PDB entry 8HME | electron microscopy, 4.20 A resolution (low resolution: residue-level contacts below are approximate; hydrogen-bond / salt-bridge calls are withheld) | chains A and E of the 3 polymer chains in the assembly

Chain A:
Molecule: Intraflagellar transport protein 122 homolog
From: Tetrahymena thermophila
Reference sequence: Q244W3 (Q244W3_TETTS); residues 1-1251 here = UniProt positions 1-1251
Amino-acid sequence (1251 residues; row label = number of the first residue in the row):
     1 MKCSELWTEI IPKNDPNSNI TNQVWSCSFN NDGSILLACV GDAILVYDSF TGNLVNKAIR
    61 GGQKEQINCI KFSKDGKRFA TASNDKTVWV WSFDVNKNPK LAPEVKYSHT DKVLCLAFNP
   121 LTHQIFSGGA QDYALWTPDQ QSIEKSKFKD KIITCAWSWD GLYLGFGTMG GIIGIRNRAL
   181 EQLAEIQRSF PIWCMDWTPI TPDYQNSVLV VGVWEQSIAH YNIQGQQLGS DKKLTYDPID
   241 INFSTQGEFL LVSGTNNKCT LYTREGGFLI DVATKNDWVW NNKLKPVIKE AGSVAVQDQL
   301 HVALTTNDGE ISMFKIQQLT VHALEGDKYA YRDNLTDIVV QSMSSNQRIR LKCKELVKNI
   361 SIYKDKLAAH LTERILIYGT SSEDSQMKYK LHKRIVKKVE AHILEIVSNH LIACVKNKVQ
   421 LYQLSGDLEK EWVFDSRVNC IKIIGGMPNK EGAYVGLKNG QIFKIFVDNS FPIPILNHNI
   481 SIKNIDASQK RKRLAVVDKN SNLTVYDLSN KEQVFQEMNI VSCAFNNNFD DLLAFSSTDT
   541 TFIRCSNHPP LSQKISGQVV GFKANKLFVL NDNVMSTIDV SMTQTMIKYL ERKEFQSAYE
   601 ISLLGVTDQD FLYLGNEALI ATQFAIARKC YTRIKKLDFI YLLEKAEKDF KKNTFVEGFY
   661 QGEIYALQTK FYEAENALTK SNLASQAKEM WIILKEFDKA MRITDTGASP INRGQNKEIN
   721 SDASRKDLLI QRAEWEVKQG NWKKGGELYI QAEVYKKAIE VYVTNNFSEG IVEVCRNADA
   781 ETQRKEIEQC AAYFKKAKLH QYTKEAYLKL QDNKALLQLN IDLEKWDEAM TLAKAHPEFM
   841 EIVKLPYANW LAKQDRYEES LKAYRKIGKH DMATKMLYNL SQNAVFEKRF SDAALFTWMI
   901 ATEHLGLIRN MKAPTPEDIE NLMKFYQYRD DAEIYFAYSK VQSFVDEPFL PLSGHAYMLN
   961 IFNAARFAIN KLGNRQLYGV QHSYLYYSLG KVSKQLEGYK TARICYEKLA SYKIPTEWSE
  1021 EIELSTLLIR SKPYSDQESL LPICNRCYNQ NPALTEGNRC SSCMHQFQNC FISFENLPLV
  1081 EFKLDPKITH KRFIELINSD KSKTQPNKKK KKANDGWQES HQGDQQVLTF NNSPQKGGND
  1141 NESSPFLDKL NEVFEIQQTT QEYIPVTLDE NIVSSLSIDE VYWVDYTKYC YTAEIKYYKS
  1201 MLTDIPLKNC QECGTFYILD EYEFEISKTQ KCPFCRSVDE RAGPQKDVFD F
Disordered / not traced: 1-719
Bound ions: Zn2+ site 1: Cys1044, Cys1047, Cys1060, Cys1063; Zn2+ site 2: Cys1210, Cys1213, Cys1232, Cys1235

Chain E:
Molecule: WD40 repeat protein
From: Tetrahymena thermophila
Reference sequence: Q22BP2 (Q22BP2_TETTS); residues 1-1387 here = UniProt positions 1-1387
Amino-acid sequence (1387 residues; numbered 1 to 1387; the number before each row is that of its first residue):
     1 MASSKKVFEF KDDLNGSGKV LFSWSQDCSY IAVCGQSKVV YVLDKRGRKL KETVLKSKNK
    61 VIGLEWDKDQ EFLAILQENS TCFLLWNVFQ NSFEQQDLEE KSKGSFIKWS KTHPVLVIGT
   121 EKGILYFYNK KTQKKIPTMG KHSKKITTGD WNDEGLLITG SEEKVLTVSS HNSDSKGESI
   181 TVQHEPSNLQ WARQKTDDRD SSQRTITAIL SNKSILMYDL NTKKQPLELV YEPKYGKIVD
   241 YQLFGDGYIV TGFTEGYVAH VSSHLYELRD EIQSKRIFQS SLDALCTNDI IYKLAVAGEN
   301 QIHIYNLGTW EEVKSQRIEL PKAAGNVTKM QWANNGQLLV VATANGHLYG YLTSIPFLTS
   361 TYGSIVSVLS SFTEVSIVDT SRINQIQNVS SINLETEPGF LSLGLYHLAA GINNNVWYYL
   421 WLDQKRNGII KGGEMIQKRD YLGSVKDIRL NEFWAAVLTD GKCILHTIQP NNNVKDQKFP
   481 QIETDKAISG IGLTNDFLIM LDSSGKIRYY HLEDQQFVVE YKPADCQLVK IYPNFSGTRV
   541 VCFDNKGSAY LFEPAQEQFY PLEHFPQRAE KVLWDQKDPN LFAVLQNDTL ITFIINKNNI
   601 NGTLIQPVKE LLAIEDIKNP GPPVQTILDR GVKPLTLSNG LLKCFTPSGS INGQNLTSHS
   661 YLGSYKGRDD TDQGHYRFFL QNLQLHKYNN CLIAAQFLHN AVLYKELGRK ALEFVDLDVA
   721 LKSYQLAGSL SMVMTIQSFQ HINEKNIIYG NIAMILGQYD LAQELFLKSS QPILALEMRS
   781 DIQDYLTALN LAKSIAPQEE PFICRRLAFQ IENQGNNQEA RKLYERAVLN KDDRPSDRSK
   841 IDNHNQLCFA GISRTSIKLG DIQRGVTIAK ELIDNNIVIE IAVVCENMKQ YLEAAELYQK
   901 SGMLEKAASL YIESKDFKKA APLISMIKSP NLLKQYAKAK ESEGAYNEAE QTYEQAESWE
   961 DVVRLNLDKL DNLRKAIAVL RTKCDTSTVC LMVANVCEKQ GNYGELVEFL LKAGKKEEAF
  1021 QKAQQYNVMD AYSDNMKDFT LEERLRIAQY YENQGIWVKA AKHFEQAKNP TKSLKLYLKA
  1081 GDQYIDDMID LVCRNKQQES LQQTLLDYLL EGEKPKDPIY LLKLYDKLGN IQSLVKIAIT
  1141 IASDEHDQGN YKIAHERLFE TYQKVKEHNV AIPFDLEQKL MIIHSYILAR KYLAYKEEDK
  1201 EIELAAWLLN RVCKNISQFP THAVNILTSA VIAAMKSKNR PLAYKWSVEL VRPEYRSHIN
  1261 EKYKTRIENI ARKPLKEEPV ENKTECPFCK EYVGEFQLVC ESCQNVIPFC IASGTHVIAD
  1321 QLCFCPSCRF PANINYFIKY AESEEGRCPM CSVQINLNEV KVENPEQAAS ILKQLRATRQ
  1381 SSEQKKK
Disordered / not traced: 1130-1387

Interface between chain A and chain E:
Pairs across the interface (22):
  Gln976(A) with Ile742(E)
  Tyr978(A) with His741(E)
  Gln981(A) with Asn743(E)
  Ser983(A) with Asn743(E)
  Ser1011(A) with Lys745(E)
  Tyr1012(A) with Lys745(E)
  Lys1013(A) with Lys745(E); Tyr749(E)
  Glu1023(A) with Thr538(E)
  Leu1027(A) with Phe497(E); Val518(E); Pro554(E)
  Leu1028(A) with Phe497(E); His511(E)
  Arg1030(A) with Val518(E); Val519(E); Pro554(E); Glu557(E)
  Ser1031(A) with His511(E); Asp514(E); Gln516(E); Val518(E)
Other interface residues (no listed pair), chain A (14 interface residues in all): Asn974, Thr1016
Other interface residues (no listed pair), chain E (18 interface residues in all): Ala555, Lys597, Asn598, Gln771

In short:
Chain A and chain E form an interface of 14 and 18 residues respectively. Cys1044(A), Cys1047(A), Cys1060(A)
and Cys1063(A) coordinate Zn2+ site 1. The Zn2+ site 2 is built by Cys1210(A), Cys1213(A), Cys1232(A) and
Cys1235(A).
Chain A is Intraflagellar transport protein 122 homolog and chain E is WD40 repeat protein, both from
Tetrahymena thermophila; the structure, head module state 1 of Tetrahymena IFT-A, was determined by electron
microscopy (same publication as 8HMC, 8HMD and 8HMF).
